PDB entry 4O3C | X-ray diffraction, 1.50 A resolution | chain A

== Chain A ==
Molecule: Glutamate receptor 2
Source organism: Rattus norvegicus
Notes: fragment: Ligand binding domain and
UniProtKB: P19491 (GRIA2_RAT); the construct has insertions or renumbered stretches relative to UniProt, so the offset changes along the chain: 3-117 = UniProt 413-527; 120-263 = UniProt 653-796
Chain sequence (263 residues; row label = number of the first residue in the row):
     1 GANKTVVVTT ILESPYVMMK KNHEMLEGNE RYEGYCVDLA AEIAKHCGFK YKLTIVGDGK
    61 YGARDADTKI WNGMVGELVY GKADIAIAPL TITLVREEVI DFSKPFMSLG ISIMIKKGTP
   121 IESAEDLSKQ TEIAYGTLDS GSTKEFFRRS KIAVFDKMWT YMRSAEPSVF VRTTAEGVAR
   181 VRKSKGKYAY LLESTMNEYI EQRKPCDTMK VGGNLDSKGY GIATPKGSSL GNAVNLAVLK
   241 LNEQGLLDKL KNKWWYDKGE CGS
Not modelled in the structure: 263
Construct notes: expression tag (1-2); linker (118-119)
UniProt features mapped onto this chain:
  - binding site (L-glutamate): Pro-89, Thr-91, Arg-96, Ser-142, Thr-143, Glu-193
  - site: Arg-64 (Interaction with the cone snail toxin Con-ikot-ikot), Ile-121 (Crucial to convey clamshell closure to channel opening), Arg-148 (Interaction with the cone snail toxin Con-ikot-ikot), Lys-240 (Interaction with the cone snail toxin Con-ikot-ikot)
  - glycosylation: Asn-3 (N-linked (GlcNAc...) asparagine)
  - modified residue (Phosphoserine): Ser-150, Ser-184
Disulfide bonds: Cys-206/Cys-261
Ion coordination: lithium ion near Asn-242 (its only coordinating residue here)
Residues lining bound ligands: aspartic acid (ASP): Tyr-61, Pro-89, Leu-90, Thr-91, Arg-96, Leu-138, Gly-141, Ser-142, Thr-143, Glu-193, Met-196, Tyr-220

== Summary ==
Bound to chain A: aspartic acid. Curated annotation (UniProt) lists 6 L-glutamate-binding residues.
Chain A is Glutamate receptor 2 (Rattus norvegicus); the structure, Crystal structure of the GLUA2
ligand-binding domain in complex with L-aspartate at 1.50 A resolution, was determined by X-ray diffraction,
deposited together with 4O3A and 4O3B.
